7S01 - chains D and T of the 9 polymer chains in the assembly; structure by X-ray diffraction, 3.40 A resolution.

[Chain D]
Molecule: DNA-directed RNA polymerase
From: Bacillus phage AR9
Notes: EC 2.7.7.6
UniProt: A0A172JI62 (A0A172JI62_9CAUD); numbering as in UniProt (aligned over 1-631)
Amino-acid sequence (631 residues; each row starts with the number of its first residue):
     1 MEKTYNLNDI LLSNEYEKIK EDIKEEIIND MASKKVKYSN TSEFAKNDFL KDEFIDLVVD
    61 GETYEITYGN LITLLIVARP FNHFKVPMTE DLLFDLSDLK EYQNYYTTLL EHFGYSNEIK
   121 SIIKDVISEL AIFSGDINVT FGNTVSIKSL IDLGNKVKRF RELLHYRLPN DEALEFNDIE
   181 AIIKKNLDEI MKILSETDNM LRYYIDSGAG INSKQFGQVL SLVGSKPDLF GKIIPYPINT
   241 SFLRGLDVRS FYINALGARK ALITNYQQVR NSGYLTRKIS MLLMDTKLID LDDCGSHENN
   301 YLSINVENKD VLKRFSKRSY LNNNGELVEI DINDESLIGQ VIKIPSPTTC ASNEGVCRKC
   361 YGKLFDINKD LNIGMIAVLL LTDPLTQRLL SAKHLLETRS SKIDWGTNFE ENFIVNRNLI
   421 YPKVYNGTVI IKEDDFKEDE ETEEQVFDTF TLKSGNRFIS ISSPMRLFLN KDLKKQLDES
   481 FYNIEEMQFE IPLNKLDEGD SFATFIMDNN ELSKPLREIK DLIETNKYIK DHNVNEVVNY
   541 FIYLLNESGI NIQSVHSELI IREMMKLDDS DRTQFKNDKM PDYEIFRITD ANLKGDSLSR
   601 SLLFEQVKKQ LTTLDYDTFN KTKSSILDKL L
Ion coordination: Zn2+: Cys294, Cys350, Cys357, Cys360

[Chain T]
Molecule: Template strand of the forked DNA oligonucleotide (downstream copy) containing the P077 AR9 promoter motif
Sequence (32 nucleotides; row label = number of the first residue in the row):
     1 CTCCAATATG TGATATAATA TAUUGUUUAT TG
Disordered / not traced: 1, 31-32

[Interface between chain D and chain T]
Residue-residue contacts - 11 pairs, chain D then chain T:
  Tyr266(D) - DT16(T)  base contact
  Tyr266(D) - DA17(T)  hydrogen bond to the base
  Val269(D) - DT16(T)  phosphate contact
  Val269(D) - DA17(T)  phosphate contact
  Arg270(D) - DA15(T)  hydrogen bond to the phosphate
  Arg270(D) - DT16(T)  salt bridge to the phosphate
  Tyr274(D) - DA15(T)  hydrogen bond to the phosphate
  Glu605(D) - DT14(T)  phosphate contact
  Gln606(D) - DT14(T)  hydrogen bond to the phosphate
  Lys608(D) - DA13(T)  salt bridge to the phosphate
  Lys609(D) - DA13(T)  phosphate contact

[Summary]
8 residues of chain D face 5 of chain T across their interface; the contacts include 4 hydrogen bonds and 2
salt bridges. Polar pairs include Tyr266(D)-DA17(T), Arg270(D)-DA15(T) and Tyr274(D)-DA15(T). The Zn2+ site is
built by Cys294(D), Cys350(D), Cys357(D) and Cys360(D).
Chain D is DNA-directed RNA polymerase (Bacillus phage AR9) and chain T is Template strand of the forked DNA
oligonucleotide (downstream copy) containing the P077 AR9 promoter motif; the structure, X-ray structure of
the phage AR9 non-virion RNA polymerase holoenzyme in complex with a forked oligonucleotide ..., was
determined by X-ray diffraction together with 7S00, 7UM0 and 7UM1 from the same study.
